6YDG - chain A; structure by X-ray diffraction, 1.90 A resolution.

# Chain A
Molecule: Auxiliary activity 9
From: Lentinus similis
UniProt: A0A0S2GKZ1 (A0A0S2GKZ1_9APHY); residues 1-235 here correspond to UniProt positions 20-254 (UniProt number = residue number + 19)
Amino-acid sequence (235 residues; row label = number of the first residue in the row):
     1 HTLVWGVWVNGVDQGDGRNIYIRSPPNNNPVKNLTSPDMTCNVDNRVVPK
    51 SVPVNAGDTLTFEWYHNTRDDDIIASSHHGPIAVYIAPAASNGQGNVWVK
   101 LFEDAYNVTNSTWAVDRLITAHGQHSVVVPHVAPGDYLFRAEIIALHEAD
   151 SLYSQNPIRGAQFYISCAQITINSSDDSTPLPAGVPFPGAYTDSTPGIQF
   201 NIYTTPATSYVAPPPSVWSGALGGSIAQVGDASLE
Modified / non-standard residues: His1 (4-methyl-histidine; HIC)
Cystine bridges: Cys41-Cys167
Covalently attached groups: N-acetylglucosamine (NAG) linked to Asn33
Bound ions: Cu ion: His1, His78, Tyr164
What the authors report for this chain:
  - binding site for beta-D-glucopyranose: Asn28, His66, Asn67, Ala75

# Overview
Covalently linked N-acetylglucosamine: at Asn33. His1, His78 and Tyr164 coordinate a Cu ion ion. The paper
reports a binding site for beta-D-glucopyranose at Asn28, His66 and Asn67 among others.
Chain A is Auxiliary activity 9 (Lentinus similis); the structure, X-ray structure of LPMO, was determined by
X-ray diffraction together with 6YDC, 6YDD, 6YDE and 6YDF from the same study.
